Entry 4A0S (X-ray diffraction, 1.90 A resolution); this record covers chains A and C of the 4 polymer chains in the assembly.

# Chain A (and C)
Protein: Octenoyl-CoA reductase/carboxylase
Organism: Streptomyces sp
Notes: chain C of this document is another copy of the same molecule, construct and numbering; everything in this record applies to it too
Reference sequence: F0V3Z3 (F0V3Z3_9ACTO); residues 1-447 here correspond to UniProt positions 2-448 (UniProt number = residue number + 1)
Sequence (447 residues; row label = number of the first residue in the row):
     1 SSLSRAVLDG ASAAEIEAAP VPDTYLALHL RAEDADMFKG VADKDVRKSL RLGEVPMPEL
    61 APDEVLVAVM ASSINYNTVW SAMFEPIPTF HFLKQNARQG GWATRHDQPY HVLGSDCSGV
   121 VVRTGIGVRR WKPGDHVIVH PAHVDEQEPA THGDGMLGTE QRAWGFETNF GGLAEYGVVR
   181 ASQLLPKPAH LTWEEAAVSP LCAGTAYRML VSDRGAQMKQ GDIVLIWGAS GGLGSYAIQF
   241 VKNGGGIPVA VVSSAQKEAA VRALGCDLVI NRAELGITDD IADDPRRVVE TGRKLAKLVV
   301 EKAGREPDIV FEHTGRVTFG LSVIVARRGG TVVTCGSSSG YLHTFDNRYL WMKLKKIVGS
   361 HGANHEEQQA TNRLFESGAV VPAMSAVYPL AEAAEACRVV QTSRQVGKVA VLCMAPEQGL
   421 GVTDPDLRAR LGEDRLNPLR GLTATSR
Unresolved in the structure: 446-447 (chain C: 445-447)
Ligand contacts:
  - octanoyl-coenzyme A (CO8), molecule 1: Asn-77, Trp-80, Pro-86, Ile-87, Pro-88, His-91, Phe-92, Gln-95, Pro-141, Ala-142, Met-156, Gln-161, Arg-162, Ala-163, Phe-166, Leu-201, Cys-335, His-361, Gly-362
  - octanoyl-coenzyme A (CO8), molecule 2: Arg-286, Arg-293, Arg-348, Tyr-349, Trp-351, Met-352, Lys-353
  - NADP (NAP; NADP nicotinamide-adenine-dinucleotide phosphate): Tyr-76, Asn-77, Trp-80, Leu-201, Cys-202, Thr-205, Gly-228, Ser-230, Gly-231, Gly-232, Leu-233, Gly-234, Val-251, Val-252, Ser-253, Lys-257, Arg-272, His-313, Thr-314, Cys-335, Gly-336, Ser-337, Ser-338, Ser-339, Ser-360, His-361, Gly-362, Val-400, Ser-403, Gln-405, Gly-407

# Chain A / chain C interface
Contacting residue pairs - 23 pairs, chain A then chain C:
  Tyr-207(A) with Lys-219(C)
  Val-211(A) with Gln-220(C)
  Gln-217(A) with Gln-217(C)
  Met-218(A) with Gln-220(C)
  Lys-219(A) with Tyr-207(C)
  Gln-220(A) with Val-211(C); Met-218(C); Phe-240(C), hydrogen bond (side chain-backbone); Asn-243(C), hydrogen bond; Gly-244(C); Leu-374(C)
  Phe-240(A) with Gln-220(C), hydrogen bond (backbone-side chain)
  Asn-243(A) with Gln-220(C), hydrogen bond; Gly-244(C); Gly-245(C), hydrogen bond (backbone-backbone)
  Gly-244(A) with Gln-220(C); Asn-243(C); Gly-244(C)
  Gly-245(A) with Asn-243(C), hydrogen bond (backbone-backbone)
  Arg-305(A) with Arg-373(C)
  Arg-373(A) with Arg-305(C)
  Leu-374(A) with Gln-220(C); Gly-221(C)
Also at the interface, not in a pair above, chain A (15 interface residues in all): Gly-221, Gln-239

# Overview
Chain A and chain C form an interface of 15 and 14 residues respectively, with 6 hydrogen bonds. Polar
contacts include Gln-220(A)/Phe-240(C), Gln-220(A)/Asn-243(C) and Asn-243(A)/Gly-245(C). Ligands of chain A:
octanoyl-coenzyme A and NADP.
Chain A and chain C are both Octenoyl-CoA reductase/carboxylase (Streptomyces sp); the structure, Structure of
the 2-octenoyl-CoA carboxylase reductase cinf in complex with NADP and 2-octenoyl-CoA, was determined by X-ray
diffraction together with 4A10 from the same study.
